Entry 8XO6 (X-ray diffraction, 1.46 A resolution); this record covers chains E and F of the 6 polymer chains in the assembly.

Chain E:
Molecule: Fusion glycoprotein F1
Reference sequence: P69353 (FUS_MEASE); residues 143-184 here = UniProt positions 143-184
Chain sequence (44 residues; row label = number of the first residue in the row):
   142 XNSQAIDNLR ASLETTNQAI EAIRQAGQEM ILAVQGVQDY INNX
Construct notes: acetylation (142); amidation (185)
Modified residues: ACE (acetyl group) at position 142; NH2 (amino group) at position 185
Bound ions: Zn2+ site 1: Asp-148 (shared with 1 residue of chain D); Zn2+ site 2: Glu-170 (together with acetate ion) (shared with 1 residue of chain D; Lys-465(F) of chain F)

Chain F:
Molecule: Measles virus fusion inhibitor MEK35GE
Chain sequence (37 residues; row label = number of the first residue in the row):
   451 XISLERLDVG ENLKKAEEKL KKAEELLKKS EEILKKX
Unresolved in the structure: 451-454
Modified residues: ACE (acetyl group) at position 451; NH2 (amino group) at position 487
Bound ions: Zn2+ site 1: Asp-458 (together with acetate ion) (shared with 1 residue of chain D); Zn2+ site 2: Lys-465 (together with acetate ion) (shared with 1 residue of chain D; Glu-170(E) of chain E); Zn2+ site 3: Glu-474 (shared with 2 residues of chain B)

Interface between chain E and chain F:
Pairs across the interface (38):
  Asn-149(E) / Ile-483(F)
  Asn-149(E) / Lys-486(F)  hydrogen bond (side chain-backbone)
  Leu-150(E) / Leu-484(F)  hydrophobic
  Ala-152(E) / Ile-483(F)  hydrophobic
  Ser-153(E) / Ser-480(F)  hydrogen bond
  Ser-153(E) / Ile-483(F)
  Ser-153(E) / Leu-484(F)
  Thr-156(E) / Leu-476(F)
  Thr-156(E) / Lys-479(F)
  Thr-156(E) / Ser-480(F)
  Thr-156(E) / Ile-483(F)
  Thr-157(E) / Ser-480(F)  hydrogen bond
  Gln-159(E) / Leu-476(F)
  Ala-160(E) / Ala-473(F)
  Ala-160(E) / Leu-476(F)
  Ala-160(E) / Leu-477(F)  hydrophobic
  Ala-163(E) / Lys-469(F)
  Ala-163(E) / Ala-473(F)  hydrophobic
  Ile-164(E) / Ala-473(F)  hydrophobic
  Gln-166(E) / Lys-469(F)  hydrogen bond
  Ala-167(E) / Ala-466(F)
  Ala-167(E) / Lys-469(F)
  Ala-167(E) / Leu-470(F)  hydrophobic
  Glu-170(E) / Asn-462(F)
  Glu-170(E) / Lys-465(F)  salt bridge
  Met-171(E) / Leu-463(F)  hydrophobic
  Met-171(E) / Ala-466(F)  hydrophobic
  Met-171(E) / Leu-470(F)  hydrophobic
  Leu-173(E) / Asn-462(F)
  Ala-174(E) / Val-459(F)
  Ala-174(E) / Asn-462(F)
  Ala-174(E) / Leu-463(F)  hydrophobic
  Gly-177(E) / Leu-457(F)
  Gly-177(E) / Val-459(F)
  Val-178(E) / Leu-457(F)  hydrophobic
  Tyr-181(E) / Glu-455(F)  hydrogen bond
  Tyr-181(E) / Arg-456(F)  hydrogen bond (side chain-backbone)
  Tyr-181(E) / Leu-457(F)  hydrophobic
Interface residues without a listed pair, chain F (20 interface residues in all): Lys-472, NH2_487

Summary:
19 residues of chain E face 20 of chain F across their interface, with 6 hydrogen bonds and 1 salt bridge.
Polar pairs include Glu-170(E)/Lys-465(F), Asn-149(E)/Lys-486(F) and Ser-153(E)/Ser-480(F). Glu-170(E) and
Lys-465(F) coordinate Zn2+ site 2.
Chain E is Fusion glycoprotein F1 and chain F is Measles virus fusion inhibitor MEK35GE; the structure,
Crystal structure of measles virus fusion inhibitor MEK35GE complexed with F protein HR1 (HR1-42) (P21212
space ..., was determined by X-ray diffraction together with 8XNE, 8XO2, 8XO3, 8XO4, 8XO5, 8XO7 and 8XO8 from
the same study.
